Entry 6XAS (electron microscopy, 3.80 A resolution); this record covers chains N and J of the 15 polymer chains in the assembly.

[Chain N]
Molecule: 29-nt DNA strand
Sequence (29 nucleotides; numbered 1 to 29; the number before each row is that of its first residue):
     1 GGGCTACCTC TCCATGACGG CGAATACCC
Not modelled in the structure: 12-14

[Chain J]
Name: DNA-directed RNA polymerase subunit beta'
Organism: Escherichia coli (strain K12)
Notes: EC 2.7.7.6
UniProt: P0A8T7 (RPOC_ECOLI); residue numbers follow UniProt; this construct covers 2-1407
Chain sequence (1416 residues; each row starts with the number of its first residue):
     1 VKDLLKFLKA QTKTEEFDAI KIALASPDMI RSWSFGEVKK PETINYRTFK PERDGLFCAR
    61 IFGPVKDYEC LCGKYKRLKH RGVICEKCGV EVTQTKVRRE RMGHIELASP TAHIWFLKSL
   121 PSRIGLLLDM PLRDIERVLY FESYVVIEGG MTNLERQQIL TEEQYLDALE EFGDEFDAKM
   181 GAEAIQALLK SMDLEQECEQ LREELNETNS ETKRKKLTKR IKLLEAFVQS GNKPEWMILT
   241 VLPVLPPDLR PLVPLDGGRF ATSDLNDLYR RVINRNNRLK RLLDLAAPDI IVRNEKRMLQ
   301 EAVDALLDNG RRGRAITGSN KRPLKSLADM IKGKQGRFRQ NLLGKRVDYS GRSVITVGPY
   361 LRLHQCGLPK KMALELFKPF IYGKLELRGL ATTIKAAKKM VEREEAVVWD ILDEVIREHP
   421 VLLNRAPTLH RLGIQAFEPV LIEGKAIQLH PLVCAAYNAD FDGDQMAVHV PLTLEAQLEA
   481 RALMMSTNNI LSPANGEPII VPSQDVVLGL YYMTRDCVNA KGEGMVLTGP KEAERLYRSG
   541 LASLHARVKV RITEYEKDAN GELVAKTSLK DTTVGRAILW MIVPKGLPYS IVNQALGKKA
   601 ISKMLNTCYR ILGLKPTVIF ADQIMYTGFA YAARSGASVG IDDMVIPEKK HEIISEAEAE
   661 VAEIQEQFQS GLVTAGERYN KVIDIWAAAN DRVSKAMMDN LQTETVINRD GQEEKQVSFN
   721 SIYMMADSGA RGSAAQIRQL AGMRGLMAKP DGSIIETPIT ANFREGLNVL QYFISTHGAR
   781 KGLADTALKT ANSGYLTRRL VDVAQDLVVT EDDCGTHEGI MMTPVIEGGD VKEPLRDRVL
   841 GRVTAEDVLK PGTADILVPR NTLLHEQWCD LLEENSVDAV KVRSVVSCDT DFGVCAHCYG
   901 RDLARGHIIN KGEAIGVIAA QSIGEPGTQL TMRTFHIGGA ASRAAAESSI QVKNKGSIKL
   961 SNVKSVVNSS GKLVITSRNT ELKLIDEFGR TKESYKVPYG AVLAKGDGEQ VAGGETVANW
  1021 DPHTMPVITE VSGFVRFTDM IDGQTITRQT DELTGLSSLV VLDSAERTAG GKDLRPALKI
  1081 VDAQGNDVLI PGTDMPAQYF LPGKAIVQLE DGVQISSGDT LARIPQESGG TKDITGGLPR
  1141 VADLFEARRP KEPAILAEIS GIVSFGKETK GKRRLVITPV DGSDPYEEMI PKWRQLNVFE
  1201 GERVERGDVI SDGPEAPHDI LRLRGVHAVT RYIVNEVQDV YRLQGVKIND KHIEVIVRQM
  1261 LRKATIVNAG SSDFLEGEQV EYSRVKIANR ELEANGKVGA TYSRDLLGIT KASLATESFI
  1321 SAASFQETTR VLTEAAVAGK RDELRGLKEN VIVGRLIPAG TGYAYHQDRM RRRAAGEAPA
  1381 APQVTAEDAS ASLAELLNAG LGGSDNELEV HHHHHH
Not modelled in the structure: 1-9, 934-947, 1083-1096, 1127-1135, 1374-1416
Sequence notes: expression tag (1, 1408-1416)
Curated features (UniProtKB/Swiss-Prot):
  - binding site (Zn(2+)): Cys70, Cys72, Cys85, Cys88, Cys814, Cys888, Cys895, Cys898
  - binding site (Mg(2+)): Asp460, Asp462, Asp464
  - modified residue: Lys983 (N6-acetyllysine)

[Chain N / chain J interface]
Pairs across the interface (7):
  DT5(N) with Arg270(J), base contact
  DA6(N) with Arg270(J), base contact
  DC10(N) with Arg314(J), base contact
  DT11(N) with Arg314(J), base contact
  DG22(N) with Lys1311(J), salt bridge to the phosphate
  DT25(N) with Arg133(J), salt bridge to the phosphate
  DC29(N) with Lys1170(J), hydrogen bond to the phosphate

[Overview]
Chain N and chain J form an interface of 7 and 5 residues respectively; the contacts include 1 hydrogen bond
and 2 salt bridges. Polar pairs include DC29(N)-Lys1170(J), DG22(N)-Lys1311(J) and DT25(N)-Arg133(J). UniProt
lists 8 Zn2+-binding residues and 3 Mg2+-binding residues on chain J.
Chain N is a 29-nt DNA strand and chain J is DNA-directed RNA polymerase subunit beta' (Escherichia coli
(strain K12)); the structure, CryoEM Structure of E. coli Rho-dependent Transcription Pre-termination Complex,
was determined by electron microscopy, deposited together with 6XAV.
